PDB entry 9B2S | electron microscopy, 3.01 A resolution | chains E and I of the 11 polymer chains in the assembly

[Chain E]
Molecule: Histone H3.2
From: Xenopus laevis
Reference sequence: P84233 (H32_XENLA); residues 0-135 here correspond to UniProt positions 1-136 (UniProt number = residue number + 1)
Amino-acid sequence (136 residues; each row starts with the number of its first residue; numbering starts at 0):
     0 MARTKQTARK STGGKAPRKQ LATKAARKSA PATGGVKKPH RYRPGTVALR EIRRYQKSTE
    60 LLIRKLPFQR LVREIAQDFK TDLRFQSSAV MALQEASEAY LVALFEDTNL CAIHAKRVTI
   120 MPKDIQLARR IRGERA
Not modelled in the structure: 0
Sequence notes: engineered mutation Ala102 (Gly103 in P84233)
Swiss-Prot annotation at these positions:
  - modified residue: Arg2 (Asymmetric dimethylarginine), Thr3 (Phosphothreonine), Lys4 (Allysine), Gln5 (5-glutamyl dopamine), Thr6 (Phosphothreonine), Arg8 (Citrulline), Lys9 (N6,N6,N6-trimethyllysine), Ser10 (ADP-ribosylserine), Thr11 (Phosphothreonine), Lys14 (N6-(2-hydroxyisobutyryl)lysine), Arg17 (Asymmetric dimethylarginine), Lys18 (N6-(2-hydroxyisobutyryl)lysine), Lys23 (N6-(2-hydroxyisobutyryl)lysine), Arg26 (Citrulline), Lys27 (N6,N6,N6-trimethyllysine), Ser28 (ADP-ribosylserine), Lys36 (N6,N6,N6-trimethyllysine), Lys37 (N6-methyllysine), Tyr41 (Phosphotyrosine), Lys56 (N6,N6,N6-trimethyllysine) and 8 more in UniProt
  - lipidation: Cys110 (S-palmitoyl cysteine)
What the authors report for this chain:
  - post-translational modification sites: Thr3 (citing earlier work)

[Chain I]
Molecule: 601 DNA
From: synthetic construct
Sequence (185 nucleotides; each row starts with the number of its first residue; numbers below 1 keep their minus sign (DG-92 is residue -92)):
   -92 GACCCTATAC GCGGCCGCCC ATCAGAATCC CGGTGCCGAG GCCGCTCAAT TGGTCGTAGA
   -32 CAGCTCTAGC ACCGCTTAAA CGCACGTACG CGCTGTCCCC CGCGTTTTAA CCGCCAAGGG
    28 GATTACTCCC TAGTCTCCAG GCACGTGTCA GATATATACA TCGATTGCCG GTCGCGAACA
    88 GCGAC
Not modelled in the structure: -92 to -79, 79-92

[Chain E / chain I interface]
Residue-residue contacts - 22 pairs, chain E then chain I:
  Gln19(E) - DG-61(I)  phosphate contact
  Gln19(E) - DG-60(I)  hydrogen bond to the phosphate
  Ser28(E) - DA-66(I)  hydrogen bond to the base
  Ala31(E) - DG-68(I)  phosphate contact
  Thr32(E) - DG-68(I)  phosphate contact
  Gly33(E) - DG-68(I)  hydrogen bond to the phosphate
  His39(E) - DG-68(I)  sugar contact
  Arg40(E) - DG9(I)  hydrogen bond to the base
  Arg40(E) - DC10(I)  sugar contact
  Tyr41(E) - DG9(I)  sugar contact
  Tyr41(E) - DC10(I)  hydrogen bond to the phosphate
  Pro43(E) - DC8(I)  phosphate contact
  Pro43(E) - DG9(I)  phosphate contact
  Gly44(E) - DG9(I)  hydrogen bond to the phosphate
  Thr45(E) - DG9(I)  phosphate contact
  Val46(E) - DG9(I)  phosphate contact
  Ala47(E) - DG9(I)  phosphate contact
  Arg49(E) - DA-66(I)  salt bridge to the phosphate
  Arg63(E) - DC18(I)  phosphate contact
  Lys64(E) - DC18(I)  phosphate contact
  Leu65(E) - DC18(I)  phosphate contact
  Arg69(E) - DA17(I)  salt bridge to the phosphate
Also at the interface, not in a pair above, chain E (23 interface residues in all): Ala29, Arg42, Lys56, Pro66, Arg83
Also at the interface, not in a pair above, chain I (14 interface residues in all): DA-69, DA-67, DT-65, DG26, DG27

[Overview]
23 residues of chain E face 14 of chain I across their interface; the contacts include 6 hydrogen bonds and 2
salt bridges. Among the polar pairs are Ser28(E)-DA-66(I), Arg40(E)-DG9(I) and Gln19(E)-DG-60(I). The paper
reports a modification site at Thr3(E).
Chain E is Histone H3.2 (Xenopus laevis) and chain I is 601 DNA (synthetic construct); the structure, Haspin
bound to nucleosome in position 1, was determined by electron microscopy together with 9B2T and 9B2U from the
same study.
